Entry 7Q06 (X-ray diffraction, 1.95 A resolution); this record covers chains A and H of the 7 polymer chains in the assembly.

[Chain A]
Molecule: Terephthalate 1,2-dioxygenase, terminal oxygenase component subunit beta 1
From: Comamonas sp
Notes: EC 1.14.12.15
UniProtKB: Q3C1E2 (TPDB1_COMSP); numbering as in UniProt (aligned over 1-154)
Amino-acid sequence (154 residues; row label = number of the first residue in the row):
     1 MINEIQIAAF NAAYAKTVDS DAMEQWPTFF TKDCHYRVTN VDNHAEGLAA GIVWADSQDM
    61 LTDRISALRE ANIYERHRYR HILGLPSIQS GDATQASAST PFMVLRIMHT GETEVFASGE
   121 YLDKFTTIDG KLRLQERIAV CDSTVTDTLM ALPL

[Chain H]
Molecule: Lysozyme
From: Gallus gallus
Notes: EC 3.2.1.17
UniProtKB: P00698 (LYSC_CHICK); residues 1-129 here correspond to UniProt positions 19-147 (UniProt number = residue number + 18)
Amino-acid sequence (129 residues; row label = number of the first residue in the row):
     1 KVFGRCELAA AMKRHGLDNY RGYSLGNWVC AAKFESNFNT QATNRNTDGS TDYGILQINS
    61 RWWCNDGRTP GSRNLCNIPC SALLSSDITA SVNCAKKIVS DGNGMNAWVA WRNRCKGTDV
   121 QAWIRGCRL
Cystine bridges: C6-C127, C30-C115, C64-C80, C76-C94

[Interface between chain A and chain H]
Residue-residue contacts (15; chain A residue first):
  I88(A) - P79(H)
  Q89(A) - N65(H)
  Q89(A) - P79(H)
  S90(A) - N65(H)
  S90(A) - G67(H)
  S90(A) - P79(H)
  G91(A) - N65(H)  hydrogen bond (backbone-backbone)
  G91(A) - D66(H)
  G91(A) - P79(H)
  G91(A) - C80(H)  hydrogen bond (backbone-backbone)
  G91(A) - S81(H)  hydrogen bond (backbone-backbone)
  D92(A) - Y53(H)
  D92(A) - R68(H)
  D92(A) - S81(H)
  A93(A) - L84(H)
Also at the interface, not in a pair above, chain A (7 interface residues in all): M1
Also at the interface, not in a pair above, chain H (11 interface residues in all): N74, I78

[Overview]
The interface between chain A and chain H involves 7 residues on one side and 11 on the other; the contacts
include 3 hydrogen bonds. Main-chain hydrogen bonds include G91(A)-N65(H), G91(A)-C80(H) and G91(A)-S81(H).
Here chain A is Terephthalate 1,2-dioxygenase, terminal oxygenase component subunit beta 1 (Comamonas sp) and
chain H is Lysozyme (Gallus gallus). Entry 7Q06 (Crystal structure of TPADO in complex with 2-OH-TPA) was
determined by X-ray diffraction (same publication as 7Q04 and 7Q05).
